PDB entry 1MRO | X-ray diffraction, 1.16 A resolution | chains A and F of the 6 polymer chains in the assembly

== Chain A ==
Protein: Methyl-coenzyme M reductase
Source organism: Methanothermobacter marburgensis str. Marburg
Notes: EC 1.8.-.-
UniProt: P11558 (MCRA_METTM); residues 2-549 here correspond to UniProt positions 1-548 (UniProt number = residue number - 1)
Chain sequence (548 residues; numbered 2 to 549; the number before each row is that of its first residue):
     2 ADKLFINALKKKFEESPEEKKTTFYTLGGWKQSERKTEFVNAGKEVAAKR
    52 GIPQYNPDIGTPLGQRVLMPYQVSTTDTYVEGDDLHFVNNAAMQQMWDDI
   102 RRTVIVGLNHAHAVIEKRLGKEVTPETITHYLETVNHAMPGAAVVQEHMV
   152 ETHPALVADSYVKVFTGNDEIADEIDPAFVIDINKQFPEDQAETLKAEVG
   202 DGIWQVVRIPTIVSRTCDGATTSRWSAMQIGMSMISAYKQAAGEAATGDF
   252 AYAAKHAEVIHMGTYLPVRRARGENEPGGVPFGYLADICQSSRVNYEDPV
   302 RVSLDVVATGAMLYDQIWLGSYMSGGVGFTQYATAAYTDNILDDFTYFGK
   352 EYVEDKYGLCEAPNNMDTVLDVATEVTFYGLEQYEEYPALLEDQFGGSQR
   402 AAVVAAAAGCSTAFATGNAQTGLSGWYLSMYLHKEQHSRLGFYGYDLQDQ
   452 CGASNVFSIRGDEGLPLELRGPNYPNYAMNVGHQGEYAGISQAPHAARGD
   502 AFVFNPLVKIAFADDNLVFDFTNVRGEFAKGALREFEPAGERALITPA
Modified residues: H257 (n1-methylated histidine; MHS); R271 (5-methyl-arginine; AGM); Q400 (2-methyl-glutamine; MGN); G445 (thioglycin; GL3); C452 (s-methylcysteine; SMC)
Ion coordination: factor 430 Ni: Q147 (together with 1-thioethanesulfonic acid); Zn2+ near C218 (its only coordinating residue here)
Ligand contacts:
  - 1-thioethanesulfonic acid (COM): Y333, F443, Y444, G445
  - factor 430 (F43), molecule 1: A143, A144, V145, V146, Q147, M150, V151, M229, Q230, M233, I236, A243, G244
  - factor 430 (F43), molecule 2: G326, G327, V328, G329, F330, T331, Q332, Y333, F396, G397, G398, Q400, G442, F443
  - Coenzyme B (TP7), molecule 1: R225, K256, H257
  - Coenzyme B (TP7), molecule 2: R270, R271, L320, M324, S325, F330, F443, A479, M480, N481, V482
Swiss-Prot annotation at these positions:
  - binding site (coenzyme B): R271

== Chain F ==
Protein: Methyl-coenzyme M reductase
Source organism: Methanothermobacter marburgensis str. Marburg
Notes: EC 1.8.-.-
UniProt: P11562 (MCRG_METTM); residues 2-248 here correspond to UniProt positions 1-247 (UniProt number = residue number - 1)
Chain sequence (247 residues; numbered 2 to 248; the number before each row is that of its first residue):
     2 AQYYPGTTKVAQNRRNFCNPEYELEKLREISDEDVVKILGHRAPGEEYPS
    52 VHPPLEEMDEPEDAIREMVEPIDGAKAGDRVRYIQFTDSMYFAPAQPYVR
   102 SRAYLCRYRGADAGTLSGRQIIETRERDLEKISKELLETEFFDPARSGVR
   152 GKSVHGHSLRLDEDGMMFDMLRRQIYNKDTGRVEMVKNQIGDELDEPVDL
   202 GEPLDEETLMEKTTIYRVDGEAYRDDVEAVEIMQRIHVLRSQGGFNL
Ion coordination: Na+ near E30 (its only coordinating residue here)
Ligand contacts: factor 430 (F43): L117, S118, G119, R120, K153, S154, V155, H156, G157, H158

== Interface between chain A and chain F ==
Pairs across the interface (20):
  K118(A) - V52(F)
  L120(A) - R81(F)  hydrogen bond (backbone-side chain)
  L120(A) - R83(F)
  V146(A) - S154(F)  hydrogen bond (backbone-side chain)
  V146(A) - M171(F)
  Q147(A) - M171(F)
  E148(A) - H156(F)
  E148(A) - F169(F)
  E148(A) - M171(F)
  K240(A) - D193(F)  salt bridge
  Q241(A) - I191(F)
  A242(A) - Y84(F)
  A242(A) - G152(F)
  A243(A) - R120(F)  hydrogen bond (backbone-side chain)
  A243(A) - G152(F)  hydrogen bond (backbone-backbone)
  A243(A) - K153(F)
  G244(A) - R120(F)  hydrogen bond (backbone-side chain)
  E245(A) - R83(F)  salt bridge
  E245(A) - E124(F)
  A246(A) - E124(F)  hydrogen bond (backbone-side chain)
Interface residues without a listed pair, chain A (15 interface residues in all): R119, G121, K122
Interface residues without a listed pair, chain F (15 interface residues in all): I122

== In short ==
The chain A/chain F interface involves 15 residues from each chain, with 6 hydrogen bonds and 2 salt bridges.
Among the polar pairs are K240(A)-D193(F), E245(A)-R83(F) and L120(A)-R81(F). One factor 430 molecule is bound
between chain A and chain F.
Here chain A is Methyl-coenzyme M reductase and chain F is Methyl-coenzyme M reductase, both from
Methanothermobacter marburgensis str. Marburg. Entry 1MRO (Methyl-coenzyme M reductase) was determined by
X-ray diffraction.
